5U4J - chains a and d of the 10 polymer chains in the assembly; structure by electron microscopy, 3.70 A resolution.

== Chain a ==
Molecule: 16S rRNA
Organism: Escherichia coli
Sequence (1533 nucleotides; numbered 2 to 1534; the number before each row is that of its first residue):
     2 AAUUGAAGAG UUUGAUCAUG GCUCAGAUUG AACGCUGGCG GCAGGCCUAA CACAUGCAAG
    62 UCGAACGGUA ACAGGAAGAA GCUUGCUUCU UUGCUGACGA GUGGCGGACG GGUGAGUAAU
   122 GUCUGGGAAA CUGCCUGAUG GAGGGGGAUA ACUACUGGAA ACGGUAGCUA AUACCGCAUA
   182 ACGUCGCAAG ACCAAAGAGG GGGACCUUCG GGCCUCUUGC CAUCGGAUGU GCCCAGAUGG
   242 GAUUAGCUAG UAGGUGGGGU AACGGCUCAC CUAGGCGACG AUCCCUAGCU GGUCUGAGAG
   302 GAUGACCAGC CACACUGGAA CUGAGACACG GUCCAGACUC CUACGGGAGG CAGCAGUGGG
   362 GAAUAUUGCA CAAUGGGCGC AAGCCUGAUG CAGCCAUGCC GCGUGUAUGA AGAAGGCCUU
   422 CGGGUUGUAA AGUACUUUCA GCGGGGAGGA AGGGAGUAAA GUUAAUACCU UUGCUCAUUG
   482 ACGUUACCCG CAGAAGAAGC ACCGGCUAAC UCCGUGCCAG CAGCCXCGGU AAUACGGAGG
   542 GUGCAAGCGU UAAUCGGAAU UACUGGGCGU AAAGCGCACG CAGGCGGUUU GUUAAGUCAG
   602 AUGUGAAAUC CCCGGGCUCA ACCUGGGAAC UGCAUCUGAU ACUGGCAAGC UUGAGUCUCG
   662 UAGAGGGGGG UAGAAUUCCA GGUGUAGCGG UGAAAUGCGU AGAGAUCUGG AGGAAUACCG
   722 GUGGCGAAGG CGGCCCCCUG GACGAAGACU GACGCUCAGG UGCGAAAGCG UGGGGAGCAA
   782 ACAGGAUUAG AUACCCUGGU AGUCCACGCC GUAAACGAUG UCGACUUGGA GGUUGUGCCC
   842 UUGAGGCGUG GCUUCCGGAG CUAACGCGUU AAGUCGACCG CCUGGGGAGU ACGGCCGCAA
   902 GGUUAAAACU CAAAUGAAUU GACGGGGGCC CGCACAAGCG GUGGAGCAUG UGGUUUAAUU
   962 CGAUGXAACG CGAAGAACCU UACCUGGUCU UGACAUCCAC GGAAGUUUUC AGAGAUGAGA
  1022 AUGUGCCUUC GGGAACCGUG AGACAGGUGC UGCAUGGCUG UCGUCAGCUC GUGUUGUGAA
  1082 AUGUUGGGUU AAGUCCCGCA ACGAGCGCAA CCCUUAUCCU UUGUUGCCAG CGGUCCGGCC
  1142 GGGAACUCAA AGGAGACUGC CAGUGAUAAA CUGGAGGAAG GUGGGGAUGA CGUCAAGUCA
  1202 UCAUGGCCCU UACGACCAGG GCUACACACG UGCUACAAUG GCGCAUACAA AGAGAAGCGA
  1262 CCUCGCGAGA GCAAGCGGAC CUCAUAAAGU GCGUCGUAGU CCGGAUUGGA GUCUGCAACU
  1322 CGACUCCAUG AAGUCGGAAU CGCUAGUAAU CGUGGAUCAG AAUGCCACGG UGAAUACGUU
  1382 CCCGGGCCUU GUACACACCG CCCGUXACAC CAUGGGAGUG GGUUGCAAAA GAAGUAGGUA
  1442 GCUUAACCUU CGGGAGGGCG CUUACCACUU UGUGAUUCAU GACUGGGGUG AAGUCGUAAC
  1502 AAGGUAACCG UAGGGGAACC UGCGGUUGGA UCA
Disordered / not traced: 2-5, 38-501, 576-879, 934-1052, 1087-1189, 1201-1379, 1424-1476
Modified positions: PSU (pseudouridine-5'-monophosphate) at position 516, G7M (N7-methyl-guanosine-5'-monophosphate) at position 527, 2MG (2N-methylguanosine-5'-monophosphate) at position 966, 5MC (5-methylcytidine-5'-monophosphate) at position 967, 2MG (2N-methylguanosine-5'-monophosphate) at position 1207, 4OC (4n,o2'-methylcytidine-5'-monophosphate) at position 1402, 5MC (5-methylcytidine-5'-monophosphate) at position 1407, UR3 (3-methyluridine-5'-monophoshate) at position 1498, 2MG (2N-methylguanosine-5'-monophosphate) at position 1516, MA6 (6N-dimethyladenosine-5'-monophoshate) at position 1518, MA6 (6N-dimethyladenosine-5'-monophoshate) at position 1519

== Chain d ==
Protein: 30S ribosomal protein S4
Organism: Escherichia coli
Reference sequence: P0A7V8 (RS4_ECOLI); numbering as in UniProt (aligned over 1-206)
Sequence (206 residues; numbered 1 to 206; the number before each row is that of its first residue):
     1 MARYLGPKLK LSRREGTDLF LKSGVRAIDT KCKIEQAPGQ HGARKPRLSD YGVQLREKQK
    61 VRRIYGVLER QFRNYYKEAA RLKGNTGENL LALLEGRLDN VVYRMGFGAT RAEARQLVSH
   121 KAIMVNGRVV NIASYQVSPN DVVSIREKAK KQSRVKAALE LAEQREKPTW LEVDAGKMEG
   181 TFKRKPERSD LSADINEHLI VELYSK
Disordered / not traced: 1, 67-206

== Chain a / chain d interface ==
Pairs across the interface (31):
  A8(a) / Gln-54(d)  hydrogen bond to the base
  U508(a) / Tyr-51(d)  sugar contact
  A509(a) / Ser-49(d)  phosphate contact
  A509(a) / Tyr-51(d)  phosphate contact
  A509(a) / Gly-52(d)  sugar contact
  A509(a) / Leu-55(d)  sugar contact
  A509(a) / Arg-56(d)  hydrogen bond to the sugar
  A510(a) / Leu-48(d)  phosphate contact
  C511(a) / His-41(d)  hydrogen bond to the base
  U512(a) / Gln-40(d)  sugar contact
  U512(a) / His-41(d)  hydrogen bond to the sugar
  G540(a) / Gln-40(d)  base contact
  G541(a) / Gly-39(d)  sugar contact
  G541(a) / Gln-40(d)  hydrogen bond to the sugar
  G542(a) / Lys-10(d)  salt bridge to the phosphate
  G542(a) / Arg-14(d)  hydrogen bond to the phosphate
  G542(a) / Pro-38(d)  sugar contact
  G542(a) / Gly-39(d)  sugar contact
  U543(a) / Lys-10(d)  phosphate contact
  U543(a) / Arg-14(d)  salt bridge to the phosphate
  U543(a) / Pro-38(d)  phosphate contact
  U543(a) / Arg-56(d)  hydrogen bond to the phosphate
  G544(a) / Arg-56(d)  salt bridge to the phosphate
  G544(a) / Gln-59(d)  hydrogen bond to the phosphate
  G544(a) / Arg-63(d)  salt bridge to the phosphate
  C545(a) / Lys-58(d)  salt bridge to the phosphate
  C545(a) / Gln-59(d)  hydrogen bond to the phosphate
  C545(a) / Arg-62(d)  salt bridge to the phosphate
  A546(a) / Tyr-4(d)  base contact
  A546(a) / Arg-62(d)  salt bridge to the phosphate
  A547(a) / Ala-2(d)  hydrogen bond to the phosphate
Also at the interface, not in a pair above, chain d (20 interface residues in all): Arg-44

== Summary ==
14 residues of chain a and 20 residues of chain d are in contact, with 10 hydrogen bonds and 7 salt bridges.
Among the polar pairs are A8(a)/Gln-54(d), C511(a)/His-41(d) and A509(a)/Arg-56(d).
Chain a is 16S rRNA and chain d is 30S ribosomal protein S4, both from Escherichia coli; the structure,
Structural Basis of Co-translational Quality Control by ArfA and RF2 Bound to Ribosome, was determined by
electron microscopy.
